Entry 7D72 (electron microscopy, 3.40 A resolution); this record covers chains C and J of the 12 polymer chains in the assembly.

# Chain C
Name: Mannose-1-phosphate guanyltransferase alpha
Source organism: Homo sapiens
UniProtKB: Q96IJ6 (GMPPA_HUMAN); residues 1-420 here = UniProt positions 1-420
Chain sequence (420 residues; numbered 1 to 420; the number before each row is that of its first residue):
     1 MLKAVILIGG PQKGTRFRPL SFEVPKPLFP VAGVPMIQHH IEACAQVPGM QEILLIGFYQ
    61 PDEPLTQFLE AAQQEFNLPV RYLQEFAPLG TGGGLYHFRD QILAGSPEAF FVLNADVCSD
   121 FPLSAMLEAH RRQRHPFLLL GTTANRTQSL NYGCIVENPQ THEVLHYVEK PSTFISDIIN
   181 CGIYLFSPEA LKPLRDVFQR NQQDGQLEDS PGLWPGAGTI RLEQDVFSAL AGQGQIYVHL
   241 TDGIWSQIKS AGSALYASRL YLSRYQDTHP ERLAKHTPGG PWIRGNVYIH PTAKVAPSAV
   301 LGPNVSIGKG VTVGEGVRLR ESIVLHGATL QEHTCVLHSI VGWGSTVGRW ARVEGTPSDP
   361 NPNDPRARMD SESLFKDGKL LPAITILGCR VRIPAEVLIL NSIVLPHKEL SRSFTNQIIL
Unresolved in the structure: 204-217
Small-molecule neighbours: guanosine-5'-diphosphate-alpha-D-mannose (GDD): Leu-7, Ile-8, Gly-9, Lys-13, Ile-56, Gly-57, Phe-58, Glu-85, Pro-88, Leu-89, Gly-90, Thr-91, Asn-114, Ala-115, Asp-116, Val-117, Tyr-152, Gly-153, Tyr-167, Glu-169, Lys-170, Asn-180, Cys-181, Gly-182, Tyr-184, Glu-223, Trp-245, Gln-247, Lys-249
Swiss-Prot annotation at these positions:
  - region: Thr-356 to Ile-384 (C-loop)
  - binding site (GDP-alpha-D-mannose): Glu-85, Gln-247

# Chain J
Name: Mannose-1-phosphate guanyltransferase beta
Source organism: Homo sapiens
Notes: EC 2.7.7.13
UniProtKB: Q9Y5P6 (GMPPB_HUMAN); residue numbers follow UniProt; this construct covers 1-360
Chain sequence (360 residues; each row starts with the number of its first residue):
     1 MKALILVGGY GTRLRPLTLS TPKPLVDFCN KPILLHQVEA LAAAGVDHVI LAVSYMSQVL
    61 EKEMKAQEQR LGIRISMSHE EEPLGTAGPL ALARDLLSET ADPFFVLNSD VICDFPFQAM
   121 VQFHRHHGQE GSILVTKVEE PSKYGVVVCE ADTGRIHRFV EKPQVFVSNK INAGMYILSP
   181 AVLQRIQLQP TSIEKEVFPI MAKEGQLYAM ELQGFWMDIG QPKDFLTGMC LFLQSLRQKQ
   241 PERLCSGPGI VGNVLVDPSA RIGQNCSIGP NVSLGPGVVV EDGVCIRRCT VLRDARIRSH
   301 SWLESCIVGW RCRVGQWVRM ENVTVLGEDV IVNDELYLNG ASVLPHKSIG ESVPEPRIIM
Disulfide bonds: Cys-289/Cys-306
Small-molecule neighbours: guanosine-5'-diphosphate-alpha-D-mannose (GDD): Leu-6, Val-7, Gly-8, Arg-13, Ala-52, Ser-54, Glu-80, Pro-83, Gly-85, Thr-86, Pro-89, Asn-108, Ser-109, Asp-110, Val-111, Tyr-144, Gly-145, Asn-172, Ala-173, Tyr-176, Glu-194, Trp-216, Asp-218
Swiss-Prot annotation at these positions:
  - active site: Lys-162
  - binding site (GDP-alpha-D-mannose): Asp-110, Asp-218
  - binding site (Mg(2+)): Asp-110, Asp-218

# Chain C / chain J interface
Pairs across the interface (9):
  Pro-362(C) / Ser-142(J)
  Pro-362(C) / Gln-164(J)
  Pro-362(C) / Phe-166(J)  hydrogen bond (backbone-backbone)
  Asn-363(C) / Glu-140(J)  hydrogen bond
  Asn-363(C) / Pro-141(J)
  Asn-363(C) / Ser-142(J)
  Asn-363(C) / Phe-166(J)
  Asp-364(C) / Phe-166(J)
  Pro-365(C) / Phe-166(J)  hydrophobic
Other interface residues (no listed pair), chain J (7 interface residues in all): Glu-139, Val-165

# In short
Chain C and chain J form an interface of 4 and 7 residues respectively; the contacts include 2 hydrogen bonds.
Polar contacts include Asn-363(C)/Glu-140(J) and Pro-362(C)/Phe-166(J). Ligands of chain C:
guanosine-5'-diphosphate-alpha-D-mannose. Bound to chain J: guanosine-5'-diphosphate-alpha-D-mannose.
Here chain C is Mannose-1-phosphate guanyltransferase alpha and chain J is Mannose-1-phosphate
guanyltransferase beta, both from Homo sapiens. Entry 7D72 (Cryo-EM structures of human GMPPA/GMPPB complex
bound to GDP-Mannose) was determined by electron microscopy, deposited together with 7D74 and 7D73.
